Entry 7UIB (X-ray diffraction, 2.77 A resolution); this record covers chains C and D of the 6 polymer chains in the assembly.

== Chain C ==
Name: SV2
Source organism: Homo sapiens
Sequence (105 residues; numbered 487 to 591; the number before each row is that of its first residue):
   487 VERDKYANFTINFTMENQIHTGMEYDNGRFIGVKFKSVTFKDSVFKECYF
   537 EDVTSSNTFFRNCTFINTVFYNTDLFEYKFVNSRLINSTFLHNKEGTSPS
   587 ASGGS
Disordered / not traced: 487, 583-591
Covalently attached groups: N-acetylglucosamine (NAG) linked to Asn494, Asn548, Asn573
What the authors report for this chain:
  - specificity-determining residues: Tyr535, Tyr557 (proposed by the authors, not directly observed)

== Chain D ==
Name: Neurotoxin type E
Source organism: Clostridium botulinum
Reference sequence: A5H0J8 (A5H0J8_CLOBO); residues 846-1252 here correspond to UniProt positions 27-433 (UniProt number = residue number - 819)
Sequence (407 residues; row label = number of the first residue in the row):
   846 RIKSSSVLNMRYKNDKYVDTSGYDSNININGDVYKYPTNKNQFGIYNDKL
   896 SEVNISQNDYIIYDNKYKNFSISFWVRIPNYDNKIVNVNNEYTIINCMRD
   946 NNSGWKVSLNHNEIIWTLQDNAGINQKLAFNYGNANGISDYINKWIFVTI
   996 TNDRLGDSKLYINGNLIDQKSILNLGNIHVSDNILFKIVNCSYTRYIGIR
  1046 YFNIFDKELDETEIQTLYSNEPNTNILKDFWGNYLLYDKEYYLLNVLKPN
  1096 NFIDRRKDSTLSINNIRSTILLANRLYSGIKVKIQRVNNSSTNDNLVRKN
  1146 DQVYINFVASKTHLFPLYADTATTNKEKTIKISSSGNRFNQVVVMNSVGN
  1196 NCTMNFKNNNGNNIGLLGFKADTVVASTWYYTHMRDHTNSNGCFWNFISE
  1246 EHGWQEK
Disordered / not traced: 846-847
Small-molecule neighbours: N-acetyl-beta-neuraminic acid (SLB): Tyr879, Tyr881, Phe888, Gly889, Tyr891, Arg922, Tyr1041, Gly1043, Asn1078, Glu1246, His1247
What the authors report for this chain:
  - binding site for N-acetyl-beta-neuraminic acid: Tyr879, Tyr881, Tyr891, Arg922, Asn988, Tyr1041, His1247, Gly1248

== Interface between chain C and chain D ==
Residue-residue contacts (23):
  Leu561(C) - Asn1207(D)  hydrogen bond (backbone-side chain)
  Phe562(C) - Asn1207(D)
  Phe562(C) - Asn1208(D)
  Phe562(C) - Thr1223(D)
  Phe562(C) - Tyr1226(D)  hydrophobic
  Glu563(C) - Thr1166(D)
  Glu563(C) - Lys1173(D)  salt bridge
  Glu563(C) - Asn1207(D)
  Glu563(C) - Asn1208(D)  hydrogen bond (backbone-backbone)
  Glu563(C) - Ile1209(D)
  Tyr564(C) - Lys1171(D)
  Tyr564(C) - Thr1223(D)
  Phe566(C) - Asn1207(D)
  Ser574(C) - Asn1205(D)
  Thr575(C) - Asn1205(D)
  Phe576(C) - Asn1205(D)  hydrogen bond (backbone-backbone)
  Phe576(C) - Gly1206(D)
  Phe576(C) - Asn1207(D)
  Asn579(C) - Gly1206(D)  hydrogen bond (side chain-backbone)
  Asn579(C) - Asn1208(D)
  Glu581(C) - Asn1208(D)  hydrogen bond (backbone-side chain)
  Glu581(C) - Tyr1226(D)
  Gly582(C) - Asn1208(D)
Interface residues without a listed pair, chain C (12 interface residues in all): Leu571
Interface residues without a listed pair, chain D (12 interface residues in all): Asn1200, Lys1202
The authors on this interface:
  - hot spots on chain D (mutagenesis) - H1158G: abolished binding to SV2A-G6AA

== In short ==
The chain C/chain D interface involves 12 residues from each chain; the contacts include 5 hydrogen bonds and
1 salt bridge. Polar pairs include Glu563(C)-Lys1173(D), Leu561(C)-Asn1207(D) and Asn579(C)-Gly1206(D). From
the paper: a binding site for N-acetyl-beta-neuraminic acid at Tyr879(D), Tyr881(D) and Tyr891(D) among
others; H1158G of chain D abolishes binding to SV2A-G6AA.
Here chain C is SV2 (Homo sapiens) and chain D is Neurotoxin type E (Clostridium botulinum). Entry 7UIB
(Crystal structure of BoNT/E receptor binding domain in complex with SV2, VHH, and sialic acid) was determined
by X-ray diffraction (same publication as 7UIA and 7UIE).
